1LBF - chain A; structure by X-ray diffraction, 2.05 A resolution.

# Chain A
Protein: Indole-3-glycerol phosphate synthase
Source organism: Sulfolobus solfataricus
Notes: EC 4.1.1.48
UniProtKB: Q06121 (TRPC_SULSO); numbering as in UniProt (aligned over 2-248)
Chain sequence (247 residues; numbered 2 to 248; the number before each row is that of its first residue):
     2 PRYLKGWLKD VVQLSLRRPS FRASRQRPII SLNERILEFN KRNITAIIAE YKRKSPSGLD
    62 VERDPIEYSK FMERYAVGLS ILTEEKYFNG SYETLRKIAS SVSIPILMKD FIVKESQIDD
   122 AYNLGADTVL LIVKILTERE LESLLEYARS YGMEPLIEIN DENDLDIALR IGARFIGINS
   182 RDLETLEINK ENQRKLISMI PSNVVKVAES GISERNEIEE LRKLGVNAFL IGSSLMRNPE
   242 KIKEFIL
Ligand contacts: 137 (1-(O-carboxy-phenylamino)-1-deoxy-D-ribulose-5-phosphate): Trp8, Glu51, Lys53, Ser56, Pro57, Ser58, Phe89, Lys110, Glu159, Asn180, Arg182, Leu184, Leu187, Glu210, Ser211, Gly212, Leu231, Ile232, Gly233, Ser234

# Summary
Chain A binds compound 137.
Chain A is Indole-3-glycerol phosphate synthase (Sulfolobus solfataricus); the structure, Crystal structure of
indole-3-glycerol phosphate syntase (igps)with reduced 1-(o-caboxyphenylamino)-1-deoxyribulose 5-phosphate
(rcdrp), was determined by X-ray diffraction together with 1LBL and 1A53 from the same study.
